PDB entry 8FWG | electron microscopy, 3.45 A resolution | chains l2 and m2 of the 165 polymer chains in the assembly

== Chain l2 (and m2) ==
Protein: Minor capsid protein, gp10
Organism: Agrobacterium phage Milano
Notes: chain m2 of this document is another copy of the same molecule, construct and numbering; everything in this record applies to it too
UniProt: A0A482MFS0 (A0A482MFS0_9CAUD); residue numbers follow UniProt; this construct covers 1-137
Chain sequence (137 residues; numbered 1 to 137; the number before each row is that of its first residue):
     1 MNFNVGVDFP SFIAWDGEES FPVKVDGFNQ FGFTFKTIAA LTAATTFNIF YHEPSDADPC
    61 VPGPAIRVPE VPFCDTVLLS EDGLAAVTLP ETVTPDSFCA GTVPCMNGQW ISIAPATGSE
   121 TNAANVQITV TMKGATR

== Chain l2 / chain m2 interface ==
Contacting residue pairs (64):
  Met1(l2) - Gln30(m2)
  Asn2(l2) - Gln30(m2)
  Asn2(l2) - Phe31(m2)  hydrogen bond (side chain-backbone)
  Asn2(l2) - Thr102(m2)  hydrogen bond
  Asn2(l2) - Val103(m2)  hydrogen bond (side chain-backbone)
  Asn2(l2) - Pro104(m2)
  Asn2(l2) - Cys105(m2)
  Asn2(l2) - Met106(m2)
  Phe3(l2) - Gln30(m2)
  Phe3(l2) - Phe31(m2)
  Phe3(l2) - Thr102(m2)
  Asn4(l2) - Ala100(m2)
  Asn4(l2) - Gly101(m2)  hydrogen bond (side chain-backbone)
  Asn4(l2) - Thr102(m2)
  Val5(l2) - Thr131(m2)
  Gly6(l2) - Phe33(m2)
  Gly6(l2) - Thr34(m2)
  Gly6(l2) - Ala100(m2)
  Val7(l2) - Ala100(m2)
  Phe9(l2) - Phe9(m2)  hydrophobic
  Phe9(l2) - Thr131(m2)
  Pro10(l2) - Thr34(m2)
  Ser11(l2) - Ser11(m2)
  Ser11(l2) - Thr34(m2)  hydrogen bond (backbone-side chain)
  Ser11(l2) - Thr129(m2)  hydrogen bond
  Phe12(l2) - Lys36(m2)
  Phe12(l2) - Phe98(m2)  hydrophobic
  Ile13(l2) - Ile13(m2)  hydrophobic
  Ile13(l2) - Gln127(m2)
  Ile13(l2) - Thr129(m2)
  Phe21(l2) - Ile38(m2)  hydrophobic
  Phe21(l2) - Gln127(m2)
  Phe28(l2) - Phe98(m2)  hydrophobic
  Gln30(l2) - Met1(m2)
  Gln30(l2) - Asn2(m2)
  Gln30(l2) - Phe3(m2)
  Phe31(l2) - Asn2(m2)  hydrogen bond (backbone-side chain)
  Phe31(l2) - Phe3(m2)
  Phe31(l2) - Val5(m2)
  Gly32(l2) - Val5(m2)
  Phe33(l2) - Gly6(m2)
  Thr34(l2) - Gly6(m2)
  Thr34(l2) - Pro10(m2)
  Thr34(l2) - Ser11(m2)  hydrogen bond (side chain-backbone)
  Lys36(l2) - Phe12(m2)
  Ile38(l2) - Phe21(m2)  hydrophobic
  Phe98(l2) - Pro10(m2)  hydrophobic
  Phe98(l2) - Phe12(m2)  hydrophobic
  Ala100(l2) - Asn4(m2)  hydrogen bond (backbone-side chain)
  Ala100(l2) - Gly6(m2)
  Ala100(l2) - Val7(m2)
  Gly101(l2) - Asn4(m2)
  Thr102(l2) - Asn2(m2)
  Thr102(l2) - Phe3(m2)
  Thr102(l2) - Asn4(m2)  hydrogen bond
  Val103(l2) - Asn2(m2)  hydrogen bond (backbone-side chain)
  Pro104(l2) - Asn2(m2)
  Met106(l2) - Asn2(m2)
  Gln127(l2) - Ile13(m2)
  Thr129(l2) - Ser11(m2)  hydrogen bond
  Val130(l2) - Ser11(m2)
  Thr131(l2) - Val5(m2)
  Thr131(l2) - Phe9(m2)
  Lys133(l2) - Val5(m2)
Also at the interface, not in a pair above, chain l2 (38 interface residues in all): Trp15, Asp16, Asn29, Cys60, Ile128
Also at the interface, not in a pair above, chain m2 (37 interface residues in all): Asp16, Phe28, Asn29, Gly32, Asp96, Val130, Lys133

== In short ==
The interface between chain l2 and chain m2 involves 38 residues on one side and 37 on the other, with 12
hydrogen bonds. Polar pairs include Asn2(l2)-Phe31(m2), Asn2(l2)-Thr102(m2) and Asn2(l2)-Val103(m2).
Both chains are Minor capsid protein, gp10 (Agrobacterium phage Milano). Entry 8FWG (Structure of neck and
portal vertex of Agrobacterium phage Milano, C5 symmetry) was determined by electron microscopy (same
publication as 8FWE, 8FWM, 8FXP and 8FXR).
